6MUW - chains L and X of the 28 polymer chains in the assembly; structure by electron microscopy, 3.60 A resolution.

# Chain L
Protein: 20S proteasome beta-5 subunit
Organism: Plasmodium falciparum (isolate 3D7)
Notes: EC 3.4.25.1
UniProtKB: Q8IJT1 (Q8IJT1_PLAF7); residues 1-211 here correspond to UniProt positions 61-271 (UniProt number = residue number + 60)
Chain sequence (211 residues; each row starts with the number of its first residue):
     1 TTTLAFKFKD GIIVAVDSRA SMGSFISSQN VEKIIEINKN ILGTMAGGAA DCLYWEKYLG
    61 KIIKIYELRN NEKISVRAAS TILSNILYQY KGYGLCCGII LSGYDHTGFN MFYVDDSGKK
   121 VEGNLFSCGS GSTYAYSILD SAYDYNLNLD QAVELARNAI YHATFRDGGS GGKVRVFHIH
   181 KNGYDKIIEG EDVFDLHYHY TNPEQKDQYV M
Unresolved in the structure: 205-211

# Chain X
Protein: 20S proteasome beta-3 subunit
Organism: Plasmodium falciparum (isolate 3D7)
Notes: EC 3.4.25.1
UniProtKB: Q8I261 (Q8I261_PLAF7); residues 1-218 here = UniProt positions 1-218
Chain sequence (218 residues; row label = number of the first residue in the row):
     1 MGSIYNYNGG CVLGMSGSNC VAIACDLRLG ANTFTTVSTK FSKIFKMNNN VYVGLSGLAT
    61 DIQTLYEILR YRVNLYEVRQ DAEMDVECFA NMLSSILYSN RFSPYFVNPI VVGFKLKHYV
   121 DEEGEKKVNY EPYLTAYDLI GAKCETRDFV VNGVTSEQLF GMCESLYVKD QDENGLFETI
   181 SQCLLSALDR DCISGWGAEV LVLTPEKIIK KKLKARMD
Unresolved in the structure: 1-3, 118-127

# Chain L / chain X interface
Residue-residue contacts (41):
  Arg-19(L) with Asp-218(X), hydrogen bond (side chain-backbone)
  Gly-23(L) with Phe-34(X); Cys-192(X), hydrogen bond (backbone-side chain)
  Ser-24(L) with Val-154(X); Gln-158(X); Asp-191(X), hydrogen bond; Cys-192(X); Ile-193(X)
  Phe-25(L) with Gln-158(X); Arg-190(X); Asp-191(X); Cys-192(X)
  Ile-26(L) with Asp-189(X); Arg-190(X), hydrogen bond (backbone-backbone)
  Ser-27(L) with Arg-190(X), hydrogen bond (backbone-side chain)
  Tyr-134(L) with Thr-35(X)
  Tyr-161(L) with Met-217(X)
  Thr-164(L) with Met-217(X); Asp-218(X)
  Phe-165(L) with Trp-196(X), hydrogen bond (backbone-side chain)
  Arg-166(L) with Thr-35(X); Thr-36(X), hydrogen bond (backbone-backbone); Val-37(X)
  Asp-167(L) with Phe-34(X); Trp-196(X); Asp-218(X)
  Gly-168(L) with Phe-34(X); Cys-192(X); Trp-196(X)
  Gly-169(L) with Phe-34(X)
  Ser-170(L) with Asp-218(X)
  Gly-172(L) with Asp-218(X)
  Glu-191(L) with Arg-216(X), salt bridge
  Phe-194(L) with Lys-214(X); Met-217(X), hydrophobic
  His-199(L) with Lys-214(X), hydrogen bond
  Thr-201(L) with Lys-212(X)
  Asn-202(L) with Lys-212(X)
  Pro-203(L) with Thr-39(X), hydrogen bond (backbone-side chain)
  Glu-204(L) with Thr-39(X); Lys-40(X)
Also at the interface, not in a pair above, chain L (27 interface residues in all): Ser-21, Ser-28, Gly-171, His-197
Also at the interface, not in a pair above, chain X (21 interface residues in all): Glu-157, Leu-213

# In short
Chain L and chain X form an interface of 27 and 21 residues respectively, with 9 hydrogen bonds and 1 salt
bridge. Polar pairs include Glu-191(L)/Arg-216(X), Arg-19(L)/Asp-218(X) and Gly-23(L)/Cys-192(X).
Here chain L is 20S proteasome beta-5 subunit and chain X is 20S proteasome beta-3 subunit, both from
Plasmodium falciparum (isolate 3D7). Entry 6MUW (The structure of the Plasmodium falciparum 20S proteasome)
was determined by electron microscopy (same publication as 6DFK, 6MUV and 6MUX).
